Entry 1FCU (X-ray diffraction, 2.10 A resolution); this record covers chain A.

== Chain A ==
Protein: Hyaluronoglucosaminidase
Organism: Apis mellifera
Notes: EC 3.2.1.35
UniProt: Q08169 (HUGA_APIME); residues 1-350 here correspond to UniProt positions 33-382 (UniProt number = residue number + 32)
Sequence (350 residues; each row starts with the number of its first residue):
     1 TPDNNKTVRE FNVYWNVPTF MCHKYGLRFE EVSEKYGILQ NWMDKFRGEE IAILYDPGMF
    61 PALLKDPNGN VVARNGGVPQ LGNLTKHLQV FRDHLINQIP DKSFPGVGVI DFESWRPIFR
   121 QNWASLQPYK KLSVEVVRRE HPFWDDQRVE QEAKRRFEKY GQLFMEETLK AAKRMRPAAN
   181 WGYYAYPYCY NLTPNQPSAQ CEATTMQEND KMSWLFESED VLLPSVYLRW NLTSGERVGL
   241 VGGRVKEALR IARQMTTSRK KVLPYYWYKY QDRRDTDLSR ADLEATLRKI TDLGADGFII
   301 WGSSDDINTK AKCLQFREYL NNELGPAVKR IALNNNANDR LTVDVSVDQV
Not modelled in the structure: 1-9, 334-350
Swiss-Prot annotation at these positions:
  - active site: E113 (Proton donor)
  - glycosylation (N-linked (GlcNAc...) asparagine): N83, N231 (complex)
Cystine bridges: C22-C313, C189-C201

== Overview ==
Curated annotation (UniProt) lists active-site residue E113.
Chain A is Hyaluronoglucosaminidase (Apis mellifera); the structure, Crystal structure (trigonal) of bee venom
hyaluronidase, was determined by X-ray diffraction (same publication as 1FCQ and 1FCV).
